Entry 8OUE (electron microscopy, 2.70 A resolution); this record covers chains I and K of the 10 polymer chains in the assembly.

== Chain I ==
Protein: H/ACA ribonucleoprotein complex subunit 2
Source organism: Homo sapiens
Reference sequence: Q9NX24 (NHP2_HUMAN); residues 1-153 here = UniProt positions 1-153
Chain sequence (153 residues; row label = number of the first residue in the row):
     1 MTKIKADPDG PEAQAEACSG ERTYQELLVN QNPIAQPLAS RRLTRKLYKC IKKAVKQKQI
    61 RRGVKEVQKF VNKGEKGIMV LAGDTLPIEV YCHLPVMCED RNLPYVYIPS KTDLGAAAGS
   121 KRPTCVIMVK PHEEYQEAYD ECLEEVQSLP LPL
Disordered / not traced: 1-22, 153
Curated features (UniProtKB/Swiss-Prot):
  - modified residue: S19 (Phosphoserine)
  - cross-link (Glycyl lysine isopeptide (Lys-Gly)): K3 (interchain with G-Cter in SUMO2), K5 (interchain with G-Cter in SUMO)
  - natural variant: V126 (V126M: In DKCB2), Y139 (Y139H: In DKCB2)

== Chain K ==
Protein: Telomerase Cajal body protein 1
Source organism: Homo sapiens
Reference sequence: Q9BUR4 (TCAB1_HUMAN); residues 1-548 here = UniProt positions 1-548
Chain sequence (548 residues; numbered 1 to 548; the number before each row is that of its first residue):
     1 MKTLETQPLA PDCCPSDQDP APAHPSPHAS PMNKNADSEL MPPPPERGDP PRLSPDPVAG
    61 SAVSQELREG DPVSLSTPLE TEFGSPSELS PRIEEQELSE NTSLPAEEAN GSLSEEEANG
   121 PELGSGKAME DTSGEPAAED EGDTAWNYSF SQLPRFLSGS WSEFSTQPEN FLKGCKWAPD
   181 GSCILTNSAD NILRIYNLPP ELYHEGEQVE YAEMVPVLRM VEGDTIYDYC WYSLMSSAQP
   241 DTSYVASSSR ENPIHIWDAF TGELRASFRA YNHLDELTAA HSLCFSPDGS QLFCGFNRTV
   301 RVFSTARPGR DCEVRATFAK KQGQSGIISC IAFSPAQPLY ACGSYGRSLG LYAWDDGSPL
   361 ALLGGHQGGI THLCFHPDGN RFFSGARKDA ELLCWDLRQS GYPLWSLGRE VTTNQRIYFD
   421 LDPTGQFLVS GSTSGAVSVW DTDGPGNDGK PEPVLSFLPQ KDCTNGVSLH PSLPLLATAS
   481 GQRVFPEPTE SGDEGEELGL PLLSTRHVHL ECRLQLWWCG GAPDSSIPDD HQGEKGQGGT
   541 EGGVGELI
Disordered / not traced: 1-145, 205-208, 444-448, 490-509, 523-548
Curated features (UniProtKB/Swiss-Prot):
  - modified residue: S26 (Phosphoserine), S30 (Phosphoserine), S54 (Phosphoserine), S64 (Phosphoserine), S85 (Phosphoserine), S90 (Phosphoserine), S112 (Phosphoserine), S114 (Phosphoserine), T489 (Phosphothreonine), S491 (Phosphoserine)
  - natural variant: F164 (F164L: In DKCB3), H376 (H376Y: In DKCB3), R398 (R398W: In DKCB3), G435 (G435R: In DKCB3)
  - mutagenesis: S64 (S64A: Abolished phosphorylation by ATM and impaired ability to promote DNA repair)
Reported in the primary citation:
  - binding site for Human telomerase RNA: K321

== Chain I / chain K interface ==
Residue-residue contacts - 14 pairs, chain I then chain K:
  R45(I) with T489(K), hydrogen bond (side chain-backbone)
  Y48(I) with P488(K), hydrophobic
  K52(I) with E487(K), salt bridge; P488(K)
  D113(I) with P488(K)
  A116(I) with P486(K), hydrophobic; P488(K)
  A117(I) with P488(K)
  G119(I) with F485(K)
  S120(I) with P486(K)
  K121(I) with E169(K), salt bridge; R483(K); V484(K), hydrogen bond (side chain-backbone); F485(K)
From the paper, about this interface:
  - residue pairs: K52(I)-E487(K) (salt bridge), A116(I)-P488(K) (hydrophobic contact), A117(I)-P488(K) (hydrophobic contact)
  - interface residues, chain K: R483(K)

== In short ==
Chain I and chain K form an interface of 9 and 8 residues respectively, with 2 hydrogen bonds and 2 salt
bridges. Among the polar pairs are K52(I)-E487(K), K121(I)-E169(K) and R45(I)-T489(K). The paper describes a
salt bridge between K52(I) and E487(K); hydrophobic contacts between A116(I) and P488(K) and A117(I) and
P488(K). From the paper: a binding site for Human telomerase RNA at K321(K); the interface residue R483(K).
Here chain I is H/ACA ribonucleoprotein complex subunit 2 and chain K is Telomerase Cajal body protein 1, both
from Homo sapiens. Entry 8OUE (The H/ACA RNP lobe of human telomerase with the dyskerin thumb loop in a
semi-closed conformation) was determined by electron microscopy (same publication as 8OUF).
